Entry 4I13 (X-ray diffraction, 1.60 A resolution); this record covers chains A and B.

[Chain A]
Molecule: Dihydrofolate reductase
From: Escherichia coli
Notes: EC 1.5.1.3
Reference sequence: P0ABQ4 (DYR_ECOLI); residue numbers follow UniProt; this construct covers 1-159
Amino-acid sequence (159 residues; numbered 1 to 159; the number before each row is that of its first residue):
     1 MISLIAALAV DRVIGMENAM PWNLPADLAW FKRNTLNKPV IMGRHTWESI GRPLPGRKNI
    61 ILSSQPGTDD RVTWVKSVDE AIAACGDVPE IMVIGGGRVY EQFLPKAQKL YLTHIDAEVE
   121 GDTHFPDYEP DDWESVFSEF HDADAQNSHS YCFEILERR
Residues lining bound ligands: folic acid (FOL): Ile-5, Ala-6, Ala-7, Glu-17, Asp-27, Leu-28, Trp-30, Phe-31, Lys-32, Thr-46, Ile-50, Leu-54, Pro-55, Arg-57, Ile-94, Tyr-100, Thr-113
Swiss-Prot annotation at these positions:
  - binding site (substrate): Ile-5, Asp-27, Arg-52, Arg-57, Thr-113
  - binding site (NADP(+)): Ala-7, Val-13 to Ala-19, His-45, Thr-46, Ser-63, Ser-64, Lys-76, Gly-95 to Gln-102
  - natural variant: Leu-28 (L28R: In strain: B[RT500] isozyme 2), Trp-30 (W30G: In strain: 1810), Glu-154 (E154K: In strain: B[MB1428]; E154Q: In strain: 1810)
  - mutagenesis: Met-16 (M16F/S: Increases catalytic rate about 2-fold; M16N: Increases catalytic rate about 2-fold. Increases catalytic rate about 7-fold; when associated with L-20; Y-42; F-92; A-85 and S-152), Met-20 (M20I/V: Increases catalytic rate 2-fold; M20L: Increases catalytic rate 2.5-fold. Increases catalytic rate about 7-fold; when associated with N-16; Y-42; F-92; A-85 and S-152), Met-42 (M42V: Increases catalytic rate almost 2-fold; M42Y: Increases catalytic rate almost 2-fold. Increases catalytic rate about 7-fold; when associated with N-16; L-20; A-85; F-92 and S-152), Cys-85 (C85A: Decreases catalytic rate by one third. Increases catalytic rate about 7-fold; when associated with N-16; L-20; Y-42; F-92 and S-152), Met-92 (M92F: No effect. Increases catalytic rate about 7-fold; when associated with N-16; L-20; Y-42; A-85 and S-152; M92L: No effect), Cys-152 (C152S: Increases catalytic rate 1.5-fold. Increases catalytic rate about 7-fold; when associated with N-16; L-20; Y-42; A-85 and F-92)

[Chain B]
Molecule: Protein ca1697 (nanobody)
From: lama glama
Notes: antibody fragment or engineered binder
Amino-acid sequence (133 residues; numbered 1 to 133; the number before each row is that of its first residue):
     1 QVQLQESGGG LVQAGASLRL SCAASERLTV DYAIGWFRQA PGKEREFVAA ISWGGGLTVY
    61 GESVEGRFTI SRDIAKNTMN LQMNVLRPED TANYYCAASR ISYRVWNTIP YNKLTLWGRG
   121 TQVTVSSHHH HHH
Unresolved in the structure: 129-133
Cystine bridges: Cys-22/Cys-96

[Interface between chain A and chain B]
Contacting residue pairs (36):
  Met-16(A) / Asp-31(B)
  Glu-17(A) / Ser-102(B)  hydrogen bond
  Glu-17(A) / Arg-104(B)  salt bridge
  Asn-18(A) / Val-30(B)
  Asn-18(A) / Asp-31(B)  hydrogen bond (side chain-backbone)
  Asn-18(A) / Tyr-32(B)
  Asn-18(A) / Ala-33(B)
  Asn-18(A) / Ser-52(B)
  Asn-18(A) / Trp-53(B)
  Asn-18(A) / Gly-54(B)  hydrogen bond (backbone-backbone)
  Asn-18(A) / Gly-55(B)  hydrogen bond (backbone-backbone)
  Asn-18(A) / Ser-99(B)
  Asn-18(A) / Arg-100(B)  hydrogen bond (side chain-backbone)
  Asn-18(A) / Ile-101(B)  hydrogen bond (side chain-backbone)
  Asn-18(A) / Ser-102(B)
  Asn-18(A) / Tyr-103(B)  hydrogen bond (side chain-backbone)
  Ala-19(A) / Val-30(B)  hydrogen bond (backbone-backbone)
  Ala-19(A) / Asp-31(B)
  Ala-19(A) / Gly-54(B)
  Ala-19(A) / Gly-55(B)
  Met-20(A) / Gly-55(B)
  Met-20(A) / Leu-57(B)
  Pro-21(A) / Leu-57(B)
  Trp-22(A) / Leu-57(B)
  Leu-28(A) / Arg-104(B)
  His-45(A) / Arg-100(B)  hydrogen bond
  Glu-48(A) / Arg-100(B)  salt bridge
  Glu-48(A) / Ile-101(B)
  Ser-49(A) / Arg-100(B)
  Ser-49(A) / Ile-101(B)
  Ser-49(A) / Ser-102(B)  hydrogen bond (backbone-backbone)
  Ile-50(A) / Val-105(B)
  Gly-51(A) / Ile-109(B)
  Arg-52(A) / Thr-108(B)  hydrogen bond (side chain-backbone)
  Arg-52(A) / Ile-109(B)
  Arg-52(A) / Pro-110(B)
Other interface residues (no listed pair), chain A (16 interface residues in all): Asn-23, Arg-71
Other interface residues (no listed pair), chain B (20 interface residues in all): Lys-113

[In short]
16 residues of chain A face 20 of chain B across their interface, with 11 hydrogen bonds and 2 salt bridges.
Polar contacts include Glu-17(A)/Arg-104(B), Glu-48(A)/Arg-100(B) and Glu-17(A)/Ser-102(B). Bound to chain A:
folic acid.
Here chain A is Dihydrofolate reductase (Escherichia coli) and chain B is Protein ca1697 (nanobody) (lama
glama). Entry 4I13 (Nanobody ca1697 binding to the DHFR.folate binary complex) was determined by X-ray
diffraction.
